7TTX - chains H and L of the 3 polymer chains in the assembly; structure by X-ray diffraction, 2.80 A resolution.

[Chain H]
Protein: 1040 heavy chain
Source organism: Homo sapiens
Amino-acid sequence (237 residues; numbered 1 to 220 plus 17 insertion-coded residues; the number before each row is that of its first residue; a row labelled like 35A-35B holds insertion residues (35A, then the next letters in order)):
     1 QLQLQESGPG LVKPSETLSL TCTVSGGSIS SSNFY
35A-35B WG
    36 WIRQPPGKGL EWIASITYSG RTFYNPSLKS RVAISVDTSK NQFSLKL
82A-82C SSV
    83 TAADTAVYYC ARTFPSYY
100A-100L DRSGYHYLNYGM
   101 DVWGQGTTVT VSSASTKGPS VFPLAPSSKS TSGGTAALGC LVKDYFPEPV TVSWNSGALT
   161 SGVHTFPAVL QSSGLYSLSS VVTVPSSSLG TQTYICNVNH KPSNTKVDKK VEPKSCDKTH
Not modelled in the structure: 128-133, 217-220
Disulfide bonds: Cys22-Cys92, Cys140-Cys196

[Chain L]
Protein: 1040 light chain
Source organism: Homo sapiens
Amino-acid sequence (216 residues; numbered 1 to 213 plus 4 insertion-coded residues; 1 number in that range is skipped by the numbering (no residue carries it; nothing is unmodelled there); the number before each row is that of its first residue; a row labelled like 27A-27B holds insertion residues (27A, then the next letters in order)):
     1 NFMLTQPHSM SESPGKTVTI SCTRSS
27A-27B GS
    28 IASNYVQWYQ QRPGSSPTTV IYEDNQRPSG VPDRFSGSI
66A-66B DS
    67 SSNSASLTIS GLKTEDEADY YCQSYDSSSW VFGGGTKLTV LGQPKANPTV TLFPPSSEEL
   127 QANKATLVCL ISDFYPGAVT VAWKADGSPV KAGVETTKPS KQSNNKYAAS SYLSLTPEQW
   187 KSHRSYSCQV THEGSTVEKT VAPTECS
Not modelled in the structure: 211-213
Disulfide bonds: Cys22-Cys88, Cys135-Cys194

[Interface between chain H and chain L]
Pairs across the interface - 80 pairs, chain H then chain L:
  Gln39(H) - Gln38(L)  hydrogen bond
  Gln39(H) - Tyr87(L)
  Gly44(H) - Tyr87(L)
  Leu45(H) - Tyr87(L)
  Leu45(H) - Phe98(L)
  Glu46(H) - Phe98(L)
  Trp47(H) - Ser95(L)
  Trp47(H) - Trp96(L)
  Trp47(H) - Phe98(L)
  Tyr59(H) - Ser94(L)
  Asn60(H) - Ser95(L)  hydrogen bond
  Pro61(H) - Ser94(L)
  Pro61(H) - Ser95(L)
  Tyr91(H) - Gln38(L)  hydrogen bond
  Tyr91(H) - Ser42(L)
  Tyr91(H) - Ser43(L)
  Tyr91(H) - Pro44(L)
  Phe96(H) - Thr46(L)
  Phe96(H) - Tyr49(L)  hydrophobic
  Tyr99(H) - Tyr32(L)  hydrogen bond
  Tyr99(H) - Glu50(L)  hydrogen bond
  Tyr100G(H) - Tyr32(L)  hydrophobic
  Asn100I(H) - Trp96(L)  hydrogen bond (backbone-side chain)
  Tyr100J(H) - Gln34(L)  hydrogen bond (backbone-side chain)
  Tyr100J(H) - Glu50(L)
  Tyr100J(H) - Gln89(L)  hydrogen bond (backbone-side chain)
  Tyr100J(H) - Tyr91(L)  hydrophobic
  Tyr100J(H) - Trp96(L)
  Gly100K(H) - Gln34(L)
  Gly100K(H) - Tyr36(L)
  Gly100K(H) - Gln89(L)
  Gly100K(H) - Trp96(L)
  Met100L(H) - Tyr36(L)  hydrogen bond (backbone-side chain)
  Met100L(H) - Thr46(L)  hydrogen bond (backbone-side chain)
  Met100L(H) - Trp96(L)  hydrophobic
  Asp101(H) - Thr46(L)  hydrogen bond (backbone-side chain)
  Trp103(H) - Tyr36(L)  hydrophobic
  Trp103(H) - Pro44(L)
  Trp103(H) - Thr46(L)  hydrogen bond
  Gly104(H) - Ser43(L)
  Gln105(H) - Ser43(L)
  Val121(H) - Glu124(L)
  Phe122(H) - Ser122(L)
  Phe122(H) - Glu124(L)
  Phe122(H) - Glu125(L)
  Pro123(H) - Ser122(L)
  Pro123(H) - Glu124(L)
  Leu124(H) - Phe119(L)
  Ala125(H) - Phe119(L)
  Ala137(H) - Phe119(L)
  Leu141(H) - Glu125(L)
  Leu141(H) - Val134(L)  hydrophobic
  Leu141(H) - Tyr178(L)  hydrophobic
  Lys143(H) - Thr132(L)
  His164(H) - Ser138(L)
  His164(H) - Gln168(L)
  His164(H) - Ala174(L)
  Phe166(H) - Leu136(L)  hydrophobic
  Phe166(H) - Ile137(L)
  Phe166(H) - Ser138(L)
  Phe166(H) - Ala175(L)
  Pro167(H) - Thr163(L)
  Pro167(H) - Ser166(L)
  Pro167(H) - Ser176(L)
  Ala168(H) - Thr163(L)
  Val169(H) - Glu161(L)
  Val169(H) - Thr162(L)
  Val169(H) - Thr163(L)
  Val169(H) - Tyr178(L)  hydrophobic
  Leu170(H) - Glu161(L)
  Gln171(H) - Glu161(L)
  Ser172(H) - Glu161(L)  hydrogen bond (backbone-side chain)
  Ser177(H) - Tyr178(L)
  Leu178(H) - Tyr178(L)
  Ser179(H) - Val134(L)
  Ser179(H) - Tyr178(L)  hydrogen bond (backbone-side chain)
  Val181(H) - Phe119(L)  hydrophobic
  Val181(H) - Leu136(L)  hydrophobic
  Lys209(H) - Glu124(L)  salt bridge
  Cys216(H) - Thr210(L)
Also at the interface, not in a pair above, chain H (51 interface residues in all): Ile37, Lys43, Ser50, Phe58, Leu100H, Leu138, Gly139, Asp144, Lys214
Also at the interface, not in a pair above, chain L (44 interface residues in all): Thr45, Pro55, Ser93, Gly100, Thr117, Pro120, Lys130, Ser180

[Summary]
51 residues of chain H and 44 residues of chain L are in contact, with 14 hydrogen bonds and 1 salt bridge.
Polar contacts include Lys209(H)-Glu124(L), Gln39(H)-Gln38(L) and Asn60(H)-Ser95(L).
Chain H is 1040 heavy chain and chain L is 1040 light chain, both from Homo sapiens; the structure, Crystal
structure of potent neutralizing antibody 10-40 in complex with Sarbecovirus bat RaTG13 receptor-binding
domain, was determined by X-ray diffraction together with 7TTY, 7SD5 and 7TTM from the same study.
